5LWN - chain A; structure by X-ray diffraction, 1.60 A resolution.

# Chain A
Protein: Tyrosine-protein kinase JAK3
From: Homo sapiens
Notes: EC 2.7.10.2
Reference sequence: P52333 (JAK3_HUMAN); residues 812-1103 here = UniProt positions 812-1103
Sequence (294 residues; row label = number of the first residue in the row):
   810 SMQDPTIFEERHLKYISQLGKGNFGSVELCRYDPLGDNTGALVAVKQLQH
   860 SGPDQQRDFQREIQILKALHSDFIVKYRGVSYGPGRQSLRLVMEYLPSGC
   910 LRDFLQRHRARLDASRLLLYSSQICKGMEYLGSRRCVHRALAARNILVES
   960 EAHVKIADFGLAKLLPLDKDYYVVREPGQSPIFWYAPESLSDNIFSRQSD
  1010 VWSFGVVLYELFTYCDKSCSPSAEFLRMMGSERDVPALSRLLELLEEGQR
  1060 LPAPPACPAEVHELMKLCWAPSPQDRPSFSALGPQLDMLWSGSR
Disordered / not traced: 810-813
Construct notes: expression tag (810-811); conflict A949 (Asp in P52333), S1040 (Cys in P52333), S1048 (Cys in P52333)
Covalently attached groups: compound 79S linked to C909
Small-molecule neighbours:
  - 79R / 79S: L828, G829, V836, A853, V884, M902, E903, Y904, L905, G908, R911, D912, R953, N954, L956, A966, D967
  - 1-phenylurea (PHU): F992, W1011, V1015, P1030, F1034, M1037, L1050, L1054, Q1058, R1059, L1060, W1078
From the paper describing this entry:
  - binding site for the ligand 79S: C909
  - specificity-determining residues: C909, D912 (by similarity / conservation)
  - binding site for the ligand 79R: R911, D912, R953
  - conformationally variable residues (side-chain flip): R911
  - specificity-determining residues: R911 (proposed by the authors, not directly observed)

# In short
Ligands of chain A: 1-phenylurea and 79R / 79S. The paper reports a binding site for the ligand 79R at R911,
D912 and R953; a binding site for the ligand 79S at C909.
Chain A is Tyrosine-protein kinase JAK3 (Homo sapiens); the structure, Crystal structure of JAK3 in complex
with Compound 5 (FM409), was determined by X-ray diffraction, deposited together with 5LWM.
